5F86 - chains A and B; structure by X-ray diffraction, 1.90 A resolution.

Chain A:
Molecule: O-glucosyltransferase rumi
Organism: Drosophila melanogaster
Notes: EC 2.4.1.-
UniProtKB: Q8T045 (RUMI_DROME); numbering as in UniProt (aligned over 21-407)
Chain sequence (402 residues; each row starts with the number of its first residue):
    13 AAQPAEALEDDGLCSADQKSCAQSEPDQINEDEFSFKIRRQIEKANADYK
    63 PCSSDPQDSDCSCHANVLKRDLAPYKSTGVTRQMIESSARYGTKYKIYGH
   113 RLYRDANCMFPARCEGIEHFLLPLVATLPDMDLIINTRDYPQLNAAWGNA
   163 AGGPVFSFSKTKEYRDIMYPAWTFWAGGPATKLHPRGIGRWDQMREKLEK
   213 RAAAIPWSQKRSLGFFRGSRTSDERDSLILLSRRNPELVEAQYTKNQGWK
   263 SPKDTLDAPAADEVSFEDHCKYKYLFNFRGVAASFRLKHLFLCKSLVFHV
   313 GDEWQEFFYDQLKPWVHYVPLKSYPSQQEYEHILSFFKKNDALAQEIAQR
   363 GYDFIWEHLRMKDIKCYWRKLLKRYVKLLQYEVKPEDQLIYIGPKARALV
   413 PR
Not modelled in the structure: 13-41, 407-414
Differences from the reference sequence: expression tag (13-20, 408-414)
Curated features (UniProtKB/Swiss-Prot):
  - region: Ala192 to Pro197 (Interaction with the consensus sequence C-X-S-X-[PA]-C in peptide substrates)
  - active site: Asp151 (Proton donor/acceptor)
  - binding site (UDP-alpha-D-glucose): Arg229 to Thr233, Arg237, Val276 to Phe278, Ala294 to Arg298
  - site (Interaction with the consensus sequence C-X-S-X-[PA]-C in peptide substrates): Phe122, Arg232, Gln259
  - mutagenesis: Phe122 (F122A: Loss of enzyme activity), Ala124 (A124F: Slightly decreased enzyme activity), Arg125 (R125A: Loss of enzyme activity), Asp151 (D151A: Loss of enzyme activity), Gly189 (G189E: In rumi-79; complete loss of enzyme activity), Ala192 (A192F: Decreased enzyme activity), Pro197 (P197A: Decreased enzyme activity), Gly199 (G199A: Loss of enzyme activity), Ser231 (S231A: Loss of enzyme activity), Thr233 (T233A: Nearly complete loss of enzyme activity), Arg237 (R237A: Loss of enzyme activity), Arg245 (R245L: Nearly complete loss of enzyme activity), 4 further mutagenesis entries in UniProt
Cystine bridges: Cys64-Cys75, Cys73-Cys378, Cys120-Cys126, Cys282-Cys305
What the authors report for this chain:
  - mutagenesis - F122A, A124F, A192F, P197A, S231A, Q259A: decreased catalytic activity with Coagulation factor IX (chain B)
  - disease-associated variants - G199V, R245L, T267I: decreased catalytic activity with Coagulation factor IX (chain B)
  - catalytic residues: Arg125
  - mutagenesis - R125A, D151A, R237A, R298A: abolished catalytic activity with Coagulation factor IX (chain B)
  - disease-associated variants - R298W: abolished catalytic activity with Coagulation factor IX (chain B)

Chain B:
Molecule: Coagulation factor IX
Organism: Homo sapiens
Notes: EC 3.4.21.22
UniProtKB: P00740 (FA9_HUMAN); residues 46-84 here correspond to UniProt positions 92-130 (UniProt number = residue number + 46)
Chain sequence (50 residues; numbered 43 to 92; the number before each row is that of its first residue):
    43 MDIVDGDQCESNPCLNGGSCKDDINSYECWCPFGFEGKNCELLEHHHHHH
Not modelled in the structure: 43-47, 87-92
Differences from the reference sequence: initiating methionine (43); expression tag (44-45, 85-92)
Curated features (UniProtKB/Swiss-Prot):
  - binding site (Ca(2+)): Asp47, Gly48, Gln50, Asp64, Asp65
  - modified residue: Asp64 (3R: -3-hydroxyaspartate), Ser68 (Phosphoserine)
  - glycosylation: Ser53 (O-linked (Glc...) serine), Ser61 (O-linked (Fuc...) serine)
Cystine bridges: Cys51-Cys62, Cys56-Cys71, Cys73-Cys82
What the authors report for this chain:
  - post-translational modification sites: Ser61 (citing earlier work)
  - mutagenesis - Y69A: decreased catalytic activity with O-glucosyltransferase rumi (chain A)

Chain A / chain B interface:
Contacting residue pairs - 39 pairs, chain A then chain B:
  Asn119(A) with Lys80(B)
  Cys120(A) with Lys80(B)
  Met121(A) with Tyr69(B), hydrogen bond (backbone-side chain); Lys80(B), hydrogen bond (backbone-side chain)
  Phe122(A) with Gln50(B); Pro55(B), hydrophobic; Tyr69(B), hydrophobic; Asn81(B)
  Pro123(A) with Lys80(B); Asn81(B); Glu83(B)
  Ala124(A) with Asn81(B), hydrogen bond (backbone-side chain)
  Arg125(A) with Ser53(B)
  Arg150(A) with Gln50(B); Asn67(B), hydrogen bond (side chain-backbone)
  Asp151(A) with Ser53(B), hydrogen bond
  Pro191(A) with Ser53(B); Asn54(B)
  Ala192(A) with Asn54(B), hydrogen bond (backbone-side chain); Cys56(B); Leu57(B), hydrophobic
  Pro197(A) with Leu57(B); Asn58(B), hydrogen bond (backbone-backbone)
  Arg198(A) with Leu57(B); Asn58(B)
  Gly199(A) with Leu57(B)
  Arg232(A) with Glu52(B)
  Thr233(A) with Glu52(B)
  Asn258(A) with Glu52(B); Asn54(B)
  Gln259(A) with Cys51(B); Asn54(B), hydrogen bond (backbone-side chain); Pro55(B); Cys56(B), hydrogen bond (side chain-backbone); Gly60(B); Cys62(B)
  Gly260(A) with Cys51(B), hydrogen bond (backbone-backbone)
  Lys262(A) with Asp64(B), salt bridge
  Val293(A) with Glu52(B)
Other interface residues (no listed pair), chain A (23 interface residues in all): Glu127, Thr193
Other interface residues (no listed pair), chain B (20 interface residues in all): Gly48, Asp49, Ser68
From the paper, about this interface:
  - pairs named by the authors: Met121(A)-Tyr69(B) (backbone contact), Phe122(A)-Tyr69(B), Phe122(A)-Pro55(B), Pro123(A)-Asn81(B) (backbone contact), Ala124(A)-Asn81(B) (backbone contact)
  - interface residues, chain A: Tyr181(A), Ala192(A), Pro197(A), Thr256(A), Gln259(A), Gly260(A)
  - interface residues, chain B: Cys51(B), Asn54(B), Cys56(B), Asn58(B)

In short:
23 residues of chain A and 20 residues of chain B are in contact; the contacts include 10 hydrogen bonds and 1
salt bridge. Polar contacts include Lys262(A)-Asp64(B), Met121(A)-Tyr69(B) and Met121(A)-Lys80(B). The authors
report backbone contacts between Met121(A) and Tyr69(B), Pro123(A) and Asn81(B) and Ala124(A) and Asn81(B);
contacts between Phe122(A) and Tyr69(B) and Phe122(A) and Pro55(B). The paper reports the catalytic residue
Arg125(A); F122A, A124F and A192F of chain A, among others, reduce catalytic activity with Coagulation factor
IX (chain B); 15 substitutions were tested in all.
Chain A is O-glucosyltransferase rumi (Drosophila melanogaster) and chain B is Coagulation factor IX (Homo
sapiens); the structure, Crystal structure of Drosophila Poglut1 (Rumi) complexed with its substrate protein
(EGF repeat), was determined by X-ray diffraction together with 5F84, 5F85 and 5F87 from the same study.
